Entry 8WE2 (X-ray diffraction, 2.11 A resolution); this record covers chains B and Q of the 4 polymer chains in the assembly.

[Chain B]
Protein: 14-3-3 protein zeta/delta
Source organism: Homo sapiens
Reference sequence: P63104 (1433Z_HUMAN); residue numbers follow UniProt; this construct covers 1-245
Sequence (246 residues; row label = number of the first residue in the row; numbering starts at 0):
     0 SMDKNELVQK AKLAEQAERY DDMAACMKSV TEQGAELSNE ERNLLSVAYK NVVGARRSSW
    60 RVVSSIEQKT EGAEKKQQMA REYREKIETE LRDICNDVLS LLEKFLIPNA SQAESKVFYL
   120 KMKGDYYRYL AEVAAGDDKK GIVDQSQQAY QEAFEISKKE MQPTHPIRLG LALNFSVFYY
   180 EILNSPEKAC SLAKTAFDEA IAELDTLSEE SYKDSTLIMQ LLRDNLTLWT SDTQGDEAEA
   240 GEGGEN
Not modelled in the structure: 0, 230-245
Differences from the reference sequence: expression tag (0)

[Chain Q]
Protein: S609 phosphorylated peptide
Reference sequence: P07359 (GP1BA_HUMAN); residues 2-8 here correspond to UniProt positions 646-652 (UniProt number = residue number + 644)
Sequence (7 residues; each row starts with the number of its first residue):
     2 RYSGHSL
Not modelled in the structure: 2-4
Modified residues: Ser7 (phosphoserine; SEP)

[Interface between chain B and chain Q]
Contacting residue pairs (18; chain B residue first):
  Lys49(B) with Leu8(Q), hydrogen bond (side chain-backbone)
  Arg56(B) with Ser7(Q)
  Lys120(B) with Leu8(Q)
  Arg127(B) with Ser7(Q)
  Tyr128(B) with Ser7(Q)
  Gly169(B) with Leu8(Q)
  Leu172(B) with His6(Q); Ser7(Q); Leu8(Q)
  Asn173(B) with Ser7(Q); Leu8(Q), hydrogen bond (side chain-backbone)
  Val176(B) with His6(Q)
  Ile217(B) with Leu8(Q), hydrophobic
  Leu220(B) with His6(Q)
  Asp223(B) with His6(Q), salt bridge
  Asn224(B) with Gly5(Q); His6(Q), hydrogen bond (side chain-backbone)
  Leu227(B) with Gly5(Q)
Also at the interface, not in a pair above, chain B (15 interface residues in all): Glu180

[Summary]
Chain B and chain Q form an interface of 15 and 4 residues respectively, with 3 hydrogen bonds and 1 salt
bridge. Polar contacts include Asp223(B)-His6(Q), Lys49(B)-Leu8(Q) and Asn173(B)-Leu8(Q).
Chain B is 14-3-3 protein zeta/delta (Homo sapiens) and chain Q is S609 phosphorylated peptide; the structure,
14-3-3 zeta complexed with S609 phosphorylated peptide derived from GPIb alpha cytoplasmic domain, was
determined by X-ray diffraction.
